PDB entry 5D4C | X-ray diffraction, 3.28 A resolution | chains C and D of the 8 polymer chains in the assembly

== Chain C ==
Protein: DNA-directed RNA polymerase subunit beta
From: Thermus thermophilus (strain HB8 / ATCC 27634 / DSM 579)
Notes: EC 2.7.7.6
UniProt: Q8RQE9 (RPOB_THET8); residue numbers follow UniProt; this construct covers 1-1119
Sequence (1119 residues; numbered 1 to 1119; the number before each row is that of its first residue):
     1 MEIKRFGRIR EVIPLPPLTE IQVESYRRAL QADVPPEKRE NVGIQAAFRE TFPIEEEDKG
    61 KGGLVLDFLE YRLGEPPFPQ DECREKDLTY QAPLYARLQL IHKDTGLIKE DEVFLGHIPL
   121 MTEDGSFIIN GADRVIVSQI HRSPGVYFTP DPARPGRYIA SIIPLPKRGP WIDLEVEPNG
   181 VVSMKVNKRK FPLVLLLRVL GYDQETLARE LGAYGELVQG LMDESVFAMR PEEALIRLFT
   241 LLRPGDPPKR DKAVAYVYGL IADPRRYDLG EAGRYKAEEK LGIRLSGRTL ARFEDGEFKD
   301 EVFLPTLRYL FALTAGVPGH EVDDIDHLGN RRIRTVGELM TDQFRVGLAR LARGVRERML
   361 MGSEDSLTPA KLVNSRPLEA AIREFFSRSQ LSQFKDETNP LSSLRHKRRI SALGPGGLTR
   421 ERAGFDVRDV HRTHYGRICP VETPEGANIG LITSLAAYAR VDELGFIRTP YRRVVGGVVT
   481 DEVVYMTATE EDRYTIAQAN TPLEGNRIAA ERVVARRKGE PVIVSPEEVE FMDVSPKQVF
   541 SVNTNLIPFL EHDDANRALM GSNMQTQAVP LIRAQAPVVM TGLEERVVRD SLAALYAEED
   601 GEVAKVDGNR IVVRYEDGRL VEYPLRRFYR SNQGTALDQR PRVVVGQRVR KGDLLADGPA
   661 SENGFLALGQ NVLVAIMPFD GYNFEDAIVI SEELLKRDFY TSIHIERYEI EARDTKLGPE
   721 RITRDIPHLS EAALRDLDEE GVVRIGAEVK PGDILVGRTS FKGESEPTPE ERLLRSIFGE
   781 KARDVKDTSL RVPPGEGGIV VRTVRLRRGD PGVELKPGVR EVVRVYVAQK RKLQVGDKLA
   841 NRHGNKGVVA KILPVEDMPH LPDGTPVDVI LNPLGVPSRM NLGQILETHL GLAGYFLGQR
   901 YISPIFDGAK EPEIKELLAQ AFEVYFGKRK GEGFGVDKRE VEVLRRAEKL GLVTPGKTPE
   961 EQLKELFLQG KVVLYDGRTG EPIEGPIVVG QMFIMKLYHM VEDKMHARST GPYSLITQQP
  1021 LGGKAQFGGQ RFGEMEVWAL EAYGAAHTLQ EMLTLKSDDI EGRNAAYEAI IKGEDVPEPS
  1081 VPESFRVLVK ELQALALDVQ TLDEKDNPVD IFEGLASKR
Not modelled in the structure: 57-62, 1119
Residues lining bound ligands:
  - ATP / cytidine-5'-monophosphate: R405, R409, P444, Q567, K838, K846, H999, K1004
  - CTP (cytidine-5'-triphosphate): R557, E685, R879

== Chain D ==
Protein: DNA-directed RNA polymerase subunit beta'
From: Thermus thermophilus (strain HB8 / ATCC 27634 / DSM 579)
Notes: EC 2.7.7.6
UniProt: Q8RQE8 (RPOC_THET8); residues 1-1524 here = UniProt positions 1-1524
Sequence (1524 residues; numbered 1 to 1524; the number before each row is that of its first residue):
     1 MKKEVRKVRI ALASPEKIRS WSYGEVEKPE TINYRTLKPE RDGLFDERIF GPIKDYECAC
    61 GKYKRQRFEG KVCERCGVEV TKSIVRRYRM GHIELATPAA HIWFVKDVPS KIGTLLDLSA
   121 TELEQVLYFS KYIVLDPKGA ILNGVPVEKR QLLTDEEYRE LRYGKQETYP LPPGVDALVK
   181 DGEEVVKGQE LAPGVVSRLD GVALYRFPRR VRVEYVKKER AGLRLPLAAW VEKEAYKPGE
   241 ILAELPEPYL FRAEEEGVVE LKELEEGAFL VLRREDEPVA TYFLPVGMTP LVVHGEIVEK
   301 GQPLAEAKGL LRMPRQVRAA QVEAEEEGET VYLTLFLEWT EPKDYRVQPH MNVVVPEGAR
   361 VEAGDKIVAA IDPEEEVIAE AEGVVHLHEP ASILVVKARV YPFEDDVEVS TGDRVAPGDV
   421 LADGGKVKSD VYGRVEVDLV RNVVRVVESY DIDARMGAEA IQQLLKELDL EALEKELLEE
   481 MKHPSRARRA KARKRLEVVR AFLDSGNRPE WMILEAVPVL PPDLRPMVQV DGGRFATSDL
   541 NDLYRRLINR NNRLKKLLAQ GAPEIIIRNE KRMLQEAVDA LLDNGRRGAP VTNPGSDRPL
   601 RSLTDILSGK QGRFRQNLLG KRVDYSGRSV IVVGPQLKLH QCGLPKRMAL ELFKPFLLKK
   661 MEEKGIAPNV KAARRMLERQ RDIKDEVWDA LEEVIHGKVV LLNRAPTLHR LGIQAFQPVL
   721 VEGQSIQLHP LVCEAFNADF DGDQMAVHVP LSSFAQAEAR IQMLSAHNLL SPASGEPLAK
   781 PSRDIILGLY YITQVRKEKK GAGLEFATPE EALAAHERGE VALNAPIKVA GRETSVGRLK
   841 YVFANPDEAL LAVAHGIVDL QDVVTVRYMG KRLETSPGRI LFARIVAEAV EDEKVAWELI
   901 QLDVPQEKNS LKDLVYQAFL RLGMEKTARL LDALKYYGFT FSTTSGITIG IDDAVIPEEK
   961 KQYLEEADRK LLQIEQAYEM GFLTDRERYD QILQLWTETT EKVTQAVFKN FEENYPFNPL
  1021 YVMAQSGARG NPQQIRQLCG LRGLMQKPSG ETFEVPVRSS FREGLTVLEY FISSHGARKG
  1081 GADTALRTAD SGYLTRKLVD VTHEIVVREA DCGTTNYISV PLFQPDEVTR SLRLRKRADI
  1141 EAGLYGRVLA REVEVLGVRL EEGRYLSMDD VHLLIKAAEA GEIQEVPVRS PLTCQTRYGV
  1201 CQKCYGYDLS MARPVSIGEA VGIVAAQSIG EPGTQLTMRT FHTGGVAGAA DITQGLPRVI
  1261 ELFEARRPKA KAVISEIDGV VRIEETEEKL SVFVESEGFS KEYKLPKEAR LLVKDGDYVE
  1321 AGQPLTRGAI DPHQLLEAKG PEAVERYLVE EIQKVYRAQG VKLHDKHIEI VVRQMMKYVE
  1381 VTDPGDSRLL EGQVLEKWDV EALNERLIAE GKTPVAWKPL LMGVTKSALS TKSWLSAASF
  1441 QNTTHVLTEA AIAGKKDELI GLKENVILGR LIPAGTGSDF VRFTQVVDQK TLKAIEEARK
  1501 EAVEAKERPA ARRGVKREQP GKQA
Not modelled in the structure: 1-2, 1238-1251, 1503-1524
Ion coordination: Zn2+ site 1: C58, C60, C73, C76; Mg2+ site 1: D739, D741, D743 (together with cytidine-5'-monophosphate); Mg2+ site 2: D739 (together with CTP); Mg2+ site 3 near K840 (its only coordinating residue here); Zn2+ site 2: C1112, C1194, C1201, C1204
Residues lining bound ligands: ATP / cytidine-5'-monophosphate: R704, A705, D739, D741, G742, D743, Q744

== Chain C / chain D interface ==
Contacting residue pairs (386):
  F425(C) - K1079(D)
  F425(C) - A1082(D)
  F425(C) - D1083(D)
  F425(C) - L1086(D)  hydrophobic
  R428(C) - R1078(D)  hydrogen bond (backbone-side chain)
  D429(C) - P1048(D)
  D429(C) - K1079(D)  salt bridge
  V430(C) - P1048(D)
  V430(C) - S1074(D)
  V430(C) - H1075(D)  hydrogen bond (backbone-side chain)
  V430(C) - R1078(D)
  H431(C) - F1071(D)
  Y435(C) - V1067(D)
  Y435(C) - F1071(D)
  P440(C) - F1071(D)  hydrophobic
  P440(C) - S1074(D)
  P440(C) - R1078(D)  hydrogen bond (backbone-side chain)
  V441(C) - Y1070(D)  hydrophobic
  T443(C) - R1078(D)
  G446(C) - A1085(D)
  I449(C) - R1078(D)
  I449(C) - G1081(D)
  I449(C) - A1082(D)
  G450(C) - R1078(D)
  Q498(C) - L1068(D)
  V514(C) - L1068(D)  hydrophobic
  R516(C) - L1068(D)
  E520(C) - K1047(D)  salt bridge
  P521(C) - L1068(D)  hydrophobic
  P536(C) - V1067(D)  hydrophobic
  V539(C) - V1067(D)  hydrophobic
  V539(C) - F1071(D)  hydrophobic
  F540(C) - Y1070(D)  hydrophobic
  L550(C) - Y1070(D)
  E551(C) - G1064(D)
  E551(C) - L1065(D)  hydrogen bond (backbone-backbone)
  H552(C) - F1061(D)  hydrogen bond (side chain-backbone)
  H552(C) - R1062(D)  hydrogen bond (side chain-backbone)
  H552(C) - E1063(D)
  H552(C) - G1064(D)  hydrogen bond (side chain-backbone)
  D553(C) - F1061(D)
  D553(C) - Y1070(D)  hydrogen bond (backbone-side chain)
  D554(C) - R1042(D)  salt bridge
  D554(C) - F1061(D)
  D554(C) - Y1070(D)
  A555(C) - Y1070(D)
  A555(C) - A1077(D)  hydrophobic
  N556(C) - A1077(D)
  A558(C) - Y1070(D)
  I676(C) - I947(D)
  I676(C) - T948(D)  hydrogen bond (backbone-side chain)
  I676(C) - I949(D)
  M677(C) - T943(D)
  M677(C) - I947(D)
  P678(C) - D784(D)
  P678(C) - S942(D)
  P678(C) - T943(D)
  P678(C) - I947(D)
  F679(C) - T943(D)
  D680(C) - P635(D)
  D680(C) - F939(D)
  D680(C) - T943(D)  hydrogen bond (backbone-side chain)
  G681(C) - V633(D)
  G681(C) - P635(D)
  G681(C) - F939(D)
  Y682(C) - V633(D)
  Y682(C) - P635(D)
  Y682(C) - Q636(D)  hydrogen bond
  N683(C) - D784(D)
  F684(C) - V633(D)  hydrophobic
  F684(C) - P730(D)  hydrophobic
  F684(C) - C733(D)  hydrophobic
  F684(C) - F740(D)
  F684(C) - S782(D)
  F684(C) - R783(D)
  F684(C) - D784(D)
  F684(C) - F939(D)  hydrophobic
  E685(C) - D739(D)
  E685(C) - F740(D)  hydrogen bond (backbone-backbone)
  E685(C) - R783(D)  salt bridge
  E685(C) - R1029(D)  salt bridge
  D686(C) - D739(D)
  A687(C) - F740(D)  hydrophobic
  R713(C) - G532(D)
  R713(C) - G533(D)
  K716(C) - R35(D)
  K716(C) - L37(D)
  K750(C) - R681(D)
  P751(C) - R679(D)
  P751(C) - Q680(D)  hydrogen bond (backbone-backbone)
  D753(C) - R679(D)  salt bridge
  D753(C) - R681(D)  salt bridge
  E764(C) - K54(D)  salt bridge
  E766(C) - K64(D)
  E766(C) - R65(D)  salt bridge
  P767(C) - R65(D)  hydrogen bond (backbone-side chain)
  P769(C) - R65(D)
  R772(C) - R65(D)
  Q834(C) - Q724(D)  hydrogen bond
  V835(C) - S725(D)  hydrogen bond (backbone-side chain)
  G836(C) - V630(D)
  G836(C) - S725(D)
  K838(C) - D741(D)
  K846(C) - D741(D)
  G847(C) - F740(D)
  G847(C) - D741(D)
  V848(C) - I631(D)
  V848(C) - V632(D)  hydrophobic
  V848(C) - F740(D)  hydrogen bond (backbone-backbone)
  V848(C) - G742(D)
  V849(C) - V632(D)
  A850(C) - V632(D)  hydrophobic
  A850(C) - V633(D)  hydrophobic
  N872(C) - D784(D)  hydrogen bond
  P873(C) - I947(D)
  P873(C) - I949(D)  hydrophobic
  L874(C) - R783(D)
  L874(C) - D784(D)
  L874(C) - M1023(D)  hydrophobic
  L874(C) - R1029(D)  hydrogen bond (backbone-side chain)
  P877(C) - L1020(D)  hydrophobic
  P877(C) - M1023(D)  hydrophobic
  P877(C) - L1038(D)
  S878(C) - R1029(D)  hydrogen bond
  S878(C) - Q1034(D)
  R879(C) - R1029(D)
  M880(C) - Q1037(D)
  L882(C) - I951(D)  hydrophobic
  L882(C) - L1038(D)  hydrophobic
  L882(C) - F1061(D)
  L882(C) - R1062(D)
  I885(C) - I949(D)
  I885(C) - G950(D)
  I885(C) - I951(D)
  L886(C) - I951(D)  hydrophobic
  H889(C) - I951(D)  hydrogen bond (side chain-backbone)
  F906(C) - L1065(D)
  F906(C) - T1066(D)
  F906(C) - V1067(D)
  F906(C) - Y1070(D)  hydrophobic
  E911(C) - I951(D)
  E911(C) - R1062(D)  salt bridge
  K915(C) - D952(D)  salt bridge
  R945(C) - D859(D)  salt bridge
  R946(C) - Y791(D)
  R946(C) - R796(D)
  R946(C) - D859(D)  salt bridge
  R946(C) - Q861(D)  hydrogen bond
  K949(C) - R796(D)
  K949(C) - E798(D)  salt bridge
  L950(C) - F1017(D)  hydrophobic
  K971(C) - D953(D)  salt bridge
  I983(C) - T943(D)
  I983(C) - T944(D)
  I983(C) - G946(D)
  E984(C) - Y791(D)  hydrogen bond
  E984(C) - T944(D)  hydrogen bond (backbone-backbone)
  E984(C) - S945(D)
  G985(C) - S945(D)
  G985(C) - G946(D)
  P986(C) - T948(D)
  I987(C) - G946(D)
  I987(C) - T948(D)
  V988(C) - T948(D)  hydrogen bond (backbone-side chain)
  V988(C) - I949(D)
  V988(C) - G950(D)
  V1001(C) - S629(D)
  V1001(C) - V630(D)  hydrophobic
  V1001(C) - Q724(D)
  V1001(C) - S725(D)
  E1002(C) - Q724(D)
  K1004(C) - R628(D)
  K1004(C) - Q744(D)
  M1005(C) - R628(D)
  M1005(C) - S629(D)
  M1005(C) - M648(D)  hydrophobic
  M1005(C) - Q724(D)
  H1006(C) - G627(D)
  H1006(C) - R628(D)  hydrogen bond (backbone-backbone)
  H1006(C) - M648(D)
  A1007(C) - S626(D)
  A1007(C) - G627(D)
  A1007(C) - M648(D)
  A1007(C) - E651(D)
  R1008(C) - D624(D)  salt bridge
  R1008(C) - Y625(D)  hydrogen bond (backbone-backbone)
  R1008(C) - S626(D)  hydrogen bond (backbone-backbone)
  R1008(C) - E651(D)
  R1008(C) - L652(D)
  S1009(C) - D624(D)
  S1009(C) - Y625(D)  hydrogen bond (backbone-backbone)
  S1009(C) - E651(D)  hydrogen bond
  S1009(C) - K654(D)
  T1010(C) - D624(D)
  T1010(C) - Y625(D)
  Y1013(C) - D624(D)  hydrogen bond
  L1015(C) - R87(D)  hydrogen bond (backbone-side chain)
  L1015(C) - V528(D)  hydrophobic
  I1016(C) - R87(D)  hydrogen bond (backbone-side chain)
  I1016(C) - L524(D)
  I1016(C) - P526(D)
  I1016(C) - R613(D)
  T1017(C) - R613(D)
  T1017(C) - N617(D)
  Q1018(C) - R87(D)
  Q1019(C) - N617(D)  hydrogen bond (side chain-backbone)
  Q1019(C) - K621(D)
  Q1019(C) - R622(D)
  P1020(C) - R622(D)
  P1020(C) - D624(D)
  L1021(C) - R622(D)
  G1022(C) - R622(D)
  F1027(C) - E651(D)
  G1029(C) - R622(D)  hydrogen bond (backbone-side chain)
  G1029(C) - V623(D)
  G1029(C) - S626(D)
  Q1030(C) - R622(D)
  Q1030(C) - V623(D)  hydrogen bond (backbone-backbone)
  Q1030(C) - S626(D)  hydrogen bond (backbone-side chain)
  Q1030(C) - G627(D)
  Q1030(C) - R628(D)  hydrogen bond
  R1031(C) - R615(D)  hydrogen bond (side chain-backbone)
  R1031(C) - Q616(D)  hydrogen bond (side chain-backbone)
  R1031(C) - G620(D)
  R1031(C) - K621(D)
  R1031(C) - R622(D)
  F1032(C) - G620(D)
  F1032(C) - K621(D)  hydrogen bond (backbone-backbone)
  F1032(C) - I713(D)  hydrophobic
  F1032(C) - H748(D)
  E1034(C) - R615(D)  salt bridge
  E1034(C) - L619(D)
  E1034(C) - R1096(D)  salt bridge
  M1035(C) - T707(D)
  E1036(C) - N703(D)
  E1036(C) - T707(D)  hydrogen bond
  V1037(C) - L619(D)
  W1038(C) - T1095(D)
  W1038(C) - R1096(D)
  W1038(C) - V1099(D)
  W1038(C) - I1223(D)
  W1038(C) - Q1227(D)  hydrogen bond (backbone-side chain)
  A1039(C) - T707(D)
  A1039(C) - R710(D)
  A1039(C) - I713(D)  hydrophobic
  A1039(C) - Q1227(D)
  L1040(C) - M763(D)  hydrophobic
  E1041(C) - A1220(D)
  E1041(C) - I1223(D)
  E1041(C) - L1462(D)
  E1041(C) - V1466(D)
  E1041(C) - I1472(D)
  A1042(C) - R710(D)  hydrogen bond (backbone-side chain)
  A1042(C) - I1223(D)  hydrophobic
  A1042(C) - V1224(D)
  A1042(C) - Q1227(D)
  Y1043(C) - R710(D)  hydrogen bond (side chain-backbone)
  Y1043(C) - I713(D)  hydrogen bond (side chain-backbone)
  Y1043(C) - Q714(D)
  Y1043(C) - Q762(D)  hydrogen bond (backbone-side chain)
  Y1043(C) - M763(D)  hydrophobic
  Y1043(C) - N768(D)
  G1044(C) - Q762(D)  hydrogen bond (backbone-side chain)
  G1044(C) - G1475(D)
  G1044(C) - T1476(D)  hydrogen bond (backbone-backbone)
  A1045(C) - E758(D)
  A1045(C) - Q762(D)
  A1046(C) - E758(D)  hydrogen bond (backbone-side chain)
  A1046(C) - L1471(D)  hydrophobic
  A1046(C) - I1472(D)  hydrophobic
  A1046(C) - T1476(D)  hydrogen bond (backbone-side chain)
  A1046(C) - G1477(D)
  H1047(C) - F754(D)
  H1047(C) - E758(D)  hydrogen bond (backbone-side chain)
  H1047(C) - L1471(D)
  H1047(C) - T1476(D)
  T1048(C) - A755(D)
  T1048(C) - E758(D)  hydrogen bond
  L1049(C) - I1472(D)  hydrophobic
  Q1050(C) - G1469(D)
  Q1050(C) - R1470(D)
  Q1050(C) - L1471(D)
  E1051(C) - P750(D)
  E1051(C) - L751(D)  hydrogen bond (side chain-backbone)
  E1051(C) - S752(D)  hydrogen bond
  E1051(C) - A755(D)
  M1052(C) - V623(D)
  M1052(C) - H748(D)
  L1053(C) - K621(D)
  L1053(C) - V1466(D)
  T1054(C) - G1469(D)
  K1056(C) - V623(D)
  K1056(C) - D624(D)  hydrogen bond (backbone-backbone)
  K1056(C) - Y625(D)
  K1056(C) - V749(D)  hydrogen bond (side chain-backbone)
  K1056(C) - L751(D)
  S1057(C) - K621(D)
  S1057(C) - R622(D)  hydrogen bond (side chain-backbone)
  D1058(C) - K621(D)
  Y1067(C) - Y625(D)
  Y1067(C) - P655(D)  hydrophobic
  Y1067(C) - L658(D)
  Y1067(C) - R674(D)
  I1070(C) - P655(D)  hydrophobic
  I1070(C) - F656(D)  hydrophobic
  I1070(C) - K659(D)
  I1071(C) - K659(D)
  K1072(C) - K659(D)
  G1073(C) - K659(D)
  D1075(C) - S753(D)
  V1076(C) - S752(D)
  P1082(C) - L1468(D)
  E1083(C) - R87(D)  salt bridge
  E1083(C) - Y88(D)  hydrogen bond
  S1084(C) - N617(D)
  S1084(C) - L618(D)
  F1085(C) - I1467(D)  hydrophobic
  F1085(C) - L1468(D)  hydrophobic
  R1086(C) - Y88(D)
  V1087(C) - R87(D)
  V1087(C) - L524(D)  hydrophobic
  V1087(C) - R613(D)
  L1088(C) - L607(D)  hydrophobic
  L1088(C) - F614(D)  hydrophobic
  K1090(C) - Y88(D)  hydrogen bond (side chain-backbone)
  K1090(C) - M90(D)
  K1090(C) - L520(D)
  K1090(C) - L524(D)
  E1091(C) - L520(D)
  E1091(C) - I606(D)
  E1091(C) - L607(D)
  E1091(C) - R613(D)  salt bridge
  L1092(C) - L607(D)  hydrophobic
  L1092(C) - L1447(D)  hydrophobic
  Q1093(C) - W21(D)
  Q1093(C) - M90(D)
  Q1093(C) - P518(D)
  A1094(C) - P518(D)  hydrophobic
  A1094(C) - L520(D)  hydrophobic
  A1094(C) - L603(D)
  L1095(C) - H101(D)  hydrogen bond (backbone-side chain)
  L1095(C) - W103(D)  hydrophobic
  L1095(C) - L603(D)  hydrophobic
  L1095(C) - L607(D)  hydrophobic
  A1096(C) - A13(D)  hydrogen bond (backbone-backbone)
  A1096(C) - L514(D)  hydrophobic
  L1097(C) - A11(D)
  L1097(C) - W21(D)
  L1097(C) - W103(D)  hydrophobic
  L1097(C) - A1451(D)  hydrophobic
  D1098(C) - R9(D)
  D1098(C) - I10(D)
  D1098(C) - A11(D)  hydrogen bond (backbone-backbone)
  D1098(C) - K17(D)
  D1098(C) - W21(D)
  V1099(C) - V8(D)  hydrophobic
  V1099(C) - R9(D)
  Q1100(C) - K7(D)
  Q1100(C) - V8(D)
  Q1100(C) - R9(D)  hydrogen bond (backbone-backbone)
  T1101(C) - V5(D)
  T1101(C) - K7(D)
  L1102(C) - V5(D)
  L1102(C) - R6(D)  hydrogen bond (backbone-backbone)
  L1102(C) - K7(D)  hydrogen bond (backbone-backbone)
  L1102(C) - R9(D)
  L1102(C) - K1456(D)
  D1103(C) - E4(D)
  E1104(C) - R6(D)
  E1104(C) - K7(D)
  D1106(C) - K7(D)  salt bridge
  D1106(C) - K1456(D)  salt bridge
  V1109(C) - V5(D)  hydrophobic
  F1112(C) - Y88(D)  hydrophobic
  L1115(C) - Y23(D)  hydrogen bond (backbone-side chain)
  L1115(C) - I84(D)  hydrophobic
  L1115(C) - V85(D)  hydrophobic
  L1115(C) - Y88(D)  hydrophobic
  L1115(C) - R89(D)  hydrogen bond (backbone-side chain)
  A1116(C) - Y23(D)
  A1116(C) - Y88(D)
  S1117(C) - Y23(D)  hydrogen bond (backbone-side chain)
  K1118(C) - R19(D)
  K1118(C) - S20(D)
  K1118(C) - S22(D)  hydrogen bond (side chain-backbone)
  K1118(C) - Y23(D)  hydrogen bond (backbone-side chain)
Interface residues without a listed pair, chain C (183 interface residues in all): R432, H434, C439, A732, A733, E748, G752, T768, K816, V876, G951, Q969, D976, R978, G1011, G1033
Interface residues without a listed pair, chain D (200 interface residues in all): K3, L12, I18, K38, K82, F104, D523, Q529, D531, Y544, L582, T604, V670, E678, L701, L708, L711, A746, L787, T940, Y1015, A1028, G1030, I1035, F1053, I1072, W1434, A1474

== Summary ==
The interface between chain C and chain D involves 183 residues on one side and 200 on the other; the contacts
include 71 hydrogen bonds and 22 salt bridges. Among the polar pairs are D429(C)-K1079(D), E520(C)-K1047(D)
and D554(C)-R1042(D).
Here chain C is DNA-directed RNA polymerase subunit beta and chain D is DNA-directed RNA polymerase subunit
beta', both from Thermus thermophilus (strain HB8 / ATCC 27634 / DSM 579). Entry 5D4C (Crystal structure of
Thermus thermophilus product complex for transcription initiation with ATP and CTP) was determined by X-ray
diffraction together with 5D4D and 5D4E from the same study.
